Entry 4QWR (X-ray diffraction, 2.90 A resolution); this record covers chains A and B of the 28 polymer chains in the assembly.

== Chain A ==
Molecule: Proteasome subunit alpha type-2
Organism: Saccharomyces cerevisiae
Notes: EC 3.4.25.1; engineered mutation(s): C52F
Reference sequence: P23639 (PSA2_YEAST); residues 1-250 here = UniProt positions 1-250
Chain sequence (250 residues; each row starts with the number of its first residue):
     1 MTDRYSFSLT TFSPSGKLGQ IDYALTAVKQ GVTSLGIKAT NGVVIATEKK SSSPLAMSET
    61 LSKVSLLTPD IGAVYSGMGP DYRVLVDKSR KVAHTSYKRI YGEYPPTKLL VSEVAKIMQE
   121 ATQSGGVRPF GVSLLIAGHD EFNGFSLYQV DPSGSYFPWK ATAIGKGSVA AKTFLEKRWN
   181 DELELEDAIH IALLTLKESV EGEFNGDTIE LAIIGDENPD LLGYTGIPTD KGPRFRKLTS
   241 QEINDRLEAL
Curated features (UniProtKB/Swiss-Prot):
  - cross-link: Lys108 (Glycyl lysine isopeptide (Lys-Gly) (interchain with G-Cter in ubiquitin))

== Chain B ==
Molecule: Proteasome subunit alpha type-3
Organism: Saccharomyces cerevisiae
Notes: EC 3.4.25.1
Reference sequence: P23638 (PSA3_YEAST); residues 0-257 here correspond to UniProt positions 1-258 (UniProt number = residue number + 1)
Chain sequence (258 residues; numbered 0 to 257; the number before each row is that of its first residue; numbering starts at 0):
     0 MGSRRYDSRT TIFSPEGRLY QVEYALESIS HAGTAIGIMA SDGIVLAAER KVTSTLLEQD
    60 TSTEKLYKLN DKIAVAVAGL TADAEILINT ARIHAQNYLK TYNEDIPVEI LVRRLSDIKQ
   120 GYTQHGGLRP FGVSFIYAGY DDRYGYQLYT SNPSGNYTGW KAISVGANTS AAQTLLQMDY
   180 KDDMKVDDAI ELALKTLSKT TDSSALTYDR LEFATIRKGA NDGEVYQKIF KPQEIKDILV
   240 KTGITKKDED EEADEDMK
Not modelled in the structure: 0, 245-257
Curated features (UniProtKB/Swiss-Prot):
  - cross-link (Glycyl lysine isopeptide (Lys-Gly)): Lys99 (interchain with G-Cter in ubiquitin), Lys198 (interchain with G-Cter in ubiquitin), Lys230 (interchain with G-Cter in ubiquitin)

== How chain A and chain B interact ==
Pairs across the interface (60; chain A residue first):
  Arg4(A) with Ser2(B)
  Tyr5(A) with Ser2(B); Tyr5(B)
  Ser6(A) with Gly125(B); Leu127(B)
  Phe7(A) with Ser2(B); Tyr5(B); Asp6(B); Gly126(B)
  Ser8(A) with Gly126(B), hydrogen bond (backbone-backbone); Leu127(B); Arg128(B), hydrogen bond (side chain-backbone)
  Thr10(A) with Arg128(B)
  Thr11(A) with Ser7(B); Thr9(B); Gln20(B)
  Phe12(A) with Gln20(B); Tyr23(B); Ala24(B), hydrophobic; Arg128(B); Pro129(B); Gly131(B)
  Ser13(A) with Tyr23(B)
  Pro14(A) with Tyr23(B), hydrophobic; Glu26(B)
  Ser15(A) with Glu26(B)
  Gly16(A) with Tyr23(B); Ser27(B), hydrogen bond (backbone-side chain)
  Leu18(A) with Arg128(B)
  Lys38(A) with Glu57(B), salt bridge
  Ser112(A) with Glu84(B)
  Lys116(A) with Ile85(B)
  Gln119(A) with Ala81(B); Asp82(B), hydrogen bond; Ile85(B); Arg128(B)
  Thr122(A) with Arg128(B), hydrogen bond (backbone-side chain)
  Gln123(A) with Tyr121(B); Leu127(B); Arg128(B), hydrogen bond (side chain-backbone); Phe130(B)
  Gly125(A) with Leu127(B)
  Ser153(A) with Ala81(B)
  Gly154(A) with Ala81(B)
  Ser155(A) with Ala81(B)
  Tyr156(A) with Glu84(B), hydrogen bond
  Pro158(A) with Leu56(B); Glu57(B), hydrogen bond (backbone-backbone); Thr60(B); Ser61(B)
  Trp159(A) with Ser53(B); Leu55(B); Leu56(B)
  Lys160(A) with Leu55(B), hydrogen bond (backbone-backbone); Leu56(B); Glu57(B)
  Ala161(A) with Leu55(B)
  Leu175(A) with Leu55(B)
  Glu176(A) with Thr54(B); Leu55(B)
Interface residues without a listed pair, chain A (35 interface residues in all): Ser124, Tyr148, Phe157, Lys172, Trp179
Interface residues without a listed pair, chain B (32 interface residues in all): His30, Leu79, Thr80

== Summary ==
35 residues of chain A face 32 of chain B across their interface, with 9 hydrogen bonds and 1 salt bridge.
Polar pairs include Lys38(A)-Glu57(B), Ser8(A)-Arg128(B) and Gly16(A)-Ser27(B).
Chain A is Proteasome subunit alpha type-2 and chain B is Proteasome subunit alpha type-3, both from
Saccharomyces cerevisiae; the structure, yCP beta5-C52F mutant in complex with carfilzomib, was determined by
X-ray diffraction, deposited together with 4QUX, 4QUY, 4QV0, 4QV1, 4QV3, 4QV4 and 42 further entries.
